5UWT - chains A and C of the 4 polymer chains in the assembly; structure by X-ray diffraction, 2.34 A resolution.

# Chain A
Name: GTP-binding nuclear protein Ran
Source organism: Homo sapiens
Reference sequence: P62826 (RAN_HUMAN); residue numbers follow UniProt; this construct covers 1-216
Amino-acid sequence (237 residues; numbered -20 to 216; the number before each row is that of its first residue; numbers below 1 keep their minus sign (Met-20 is residue -20)):
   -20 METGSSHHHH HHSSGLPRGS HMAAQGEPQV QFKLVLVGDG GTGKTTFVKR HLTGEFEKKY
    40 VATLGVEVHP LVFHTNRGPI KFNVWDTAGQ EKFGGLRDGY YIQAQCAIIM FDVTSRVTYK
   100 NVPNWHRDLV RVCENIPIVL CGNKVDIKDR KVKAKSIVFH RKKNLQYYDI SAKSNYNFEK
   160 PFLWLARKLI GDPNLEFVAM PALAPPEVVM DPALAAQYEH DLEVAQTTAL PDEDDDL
Unresolved in the structure: -20 to 8
Construct notes: expression tag (-20 to 0)
UniProt features mapped onto this chain:
  - region: Lys37 to Val45 (Switch-I), Gly68 to Gln84 (Switch-II), Asp211 to Leu216 (Interaction with RANBP1)
  - binding site (GTP): Asp18 to Thr25, Glu36 to Thr42, Gly68, Asn122 to Asp125, Ser150 to Lys152
  - site: Gln69 (Essential for GTP hydrolysis)
  - modified residue: Ala2 (N-acetylalanine), Thr24 (Phosphothreonine), Lys37 (N6-acetyllysine), Lys60 (N6-acetyllysine), Lys71 (N6-acetyllysine), Lys99 (N6-acetyllysine), Lys134 (N6-acetyllysine), Lys159 (N6-acetyllysine)
  - cross-link (Glycyl lysine isopeptide (Lys-Gly)): Lys71 (interchain with G-Cter in SUMO2), Lys152 (interchain with G-Cter in SUMO2)
  - mutagenesis: Gly19 (G19V: Blocks DNA replication; when associated with L-69), Thr24 (T24L: Has low binding affinity for GTP and GDP. Almost completely abolishes interaction with BIRC5; T24N: Has low binding affinity for GTP and GDP. Decreases nuclear import of proteins and RNA ...), Thr25 (T25A: Minor effect on the interaction with the alpha phosphate group of bound GTP), Lys37 (K37Q: Mimics acetylation; enhances the nuclear export of RELA/p65; K37R: Decreased acetylation), Tyr39 (Y39A: Abolishes steric hindrance that traps the essential Q-69 in an unreactive position, and causes slow GTP hydrolysis in wild-type ...), Gln69 (Q69L: Strongly decreased GTPase activity. Probably locked in the GTP-bound form. Loss of interaction with NUTF2. Decreases nuclear location and leads to cytoplasmic location during interphase ...), Glu70 (E70A: Strongly decreases the relase of bound GDP), Arg76 (R76E: Probable loss of interaction with NUTF2. Loss of transport to the nucleus), Lys134 (K134Q: Loss of normal mitotic chromosome segregation and defective mitotic spindle orientation; K134R: Loss of normal mitotic chromosome segregation and formation of sister chromatid bridges), Asp211 to Leu216 (No effect on GTPase activity. Abolishes interaction with RANBP1)
Bound ions: Mg2+: Thr24, Thr42 (together with GMP-PNP)
Small-molecule neighbours: GMP-PNP (GNP; phosphoaminophosphonic acid-guanylate ester): Asp18, Gly19, Gly20, Thr21, Gly22, Lys23, Thr24, Thr25, Phe35, Glu36, Lys37, Lys38, Tyr39, Val40, Ala41, Thr42, Thr66, Ala67, Gly68, Gln69, Asn122, Lys123, Asp125, Ile126, Ser150, Ala151, Lys152

# Chain C
Name: Exportin-1
Source organism: Saccharomyces cerevisiae
Reference sequence: P30822 (XPO1_YEAST); numbering as in UniProt; present here: 1-376, 414-1058
Amino-acid sequence (1024 residues; row label = number of the first residue in the row; note: 37 numbers in that range are skipped by the numbering (no residue carries them; nothing is unmodelled there); numbers below 1 keep their minus sign (Gly-2 is residue -2)):
    -2 GGSMEGILDF SNDLDIALLD QVVSTFYQGS GVQQKQAQEI LTKFQDNPDA WQKADQILQF
    58 STNPQSKFIA LSILDKLITR KWKLLPNDHR IGIRNFVVGM IISMCQDDEV FKTQKNLINK
   118 SDLTLVQILK QEWPQNWPEF IPELIGSSSS SVNVCENNMI VLKLLSEEVF DFSAEQMTQA
   178 KALHLKNSMS KEFEQIFKLC FQVLEQGSSS SLIVATLESL LRYLHWIPYR YIYETNILEL
   238 LSTKFMTSPD TRAITLKCLT EVSNLKIPQD NDLIKRQTVL FFQNTLQQIA TSVMPVTADL
   298 KATYANANGN DQSFLQDLAM FLTTYLARNR ALLESDESLR ELLLNAHQYL IQLSKIEERE
   358 LFKTTLDYWH NLVADLFYE
   414 PLKKHIYEEI CSQLRLVIIE NMVRPEEDLV VENDEGEIVR EFVKESDTIQ LYKSEREVLV
   474 YLTHLNVIDT EEIMISKLAR QIDGSEWSWH NINTLSWAIG SISGTMSEDT EKRFVVTVIK
   534 DLLGLCEQKR GKDNKAVVAS DIMYVVGQYP RFLKAHWNFL RTVILALFEF MHETHEGVQD
   594 MACDTFIKIV QKCKYHFVIQ QPRESEPFIQ TIIRDIQKTT ADLQPQQVHT FYKACGIIIS
   654 EERSVAERNR LLSDLMQLPN MAWDTIVEQS TANPTLLLDS ETVKIIANII KTNVAVCTSM
   714 GADFYPQLGH IYYNMLQLYR AVSSMISAQV AAEGLIATKT PKVRGLRTIK KEILKLVETY
   774 ISKARNLDDV VKVLVEPLLN AVLEDYMNNV PDARDAEVLN CMTTVVEKVG HMIPQGVILI
   834 LQSVFECTLD MINKDFTEYP EHRVEFYKLL KVINEKSFAA FLELPPAAFK LFVDAICWAF
   894 KHNNRDVEVN GLQIALDLVK NIERMGNVPF ANEFHKNYFF IFVSETFFVL TDSDHKSGFS
   954 KQALLLMKLI SLVYDNKISV PLYQEAEVPQ GTSNQVYLSQ YLANMLSNAF PHLTSEQIAS
  1014 FLSALTKQCK DLVVFKGTLR DFLVQIKEVG GDPTDYLFAE DKENA
Unresolved in the structure: -2 to -1, 441-456, 1054-1058
Construct notes: expression tag (-2 to 0); conflict Asp441 (Val in P30822), Gly537 (Asp in P30822), Cys539 (Thr in P30822), Glu540 (Val in P30822), Gln541 (Lys in P30822), Ala579 (Lys in P30822), Cys1022 (Tyr in P30822)
Reported in the primary citation:
  - conformationally variable residues (side-chain flip): Glu582

# How chain A and chain C interact
Residue-residue contacts - 55 pairs, chain A then chain C:
  Val45(A) with Gln35(C)
  Val47(A) with Gln31(C)
  Trp64(A) with Phe23(C), hydrophobic; Gln31(C)
  Lys71(A) with Asp947(C), salt bridge
  Gly74(A) with Gln42(C)
  Leu75(A) with Phe23(C), hydrophobic; Leu38(C); Gln42(C)
  Arg76(A) with Lys73(C)
  Asp77(A) with Phe65(C); Ser69(C); Lys117(C), salt bridge
  Gly78(A) with Tyr24(C), hydrogen bond (backbone-side chain); Phe65(C)
  Tyr79(A) with Phe23(C), hydrophobic; Gln35(C), hydrogen bond
  Ile81(A) with Tyr24(C); Gln62(C); Phe65(C), hydrophobic
  Gln82(A) with Gln25(C); Gln62(C), hydrogen bond
  Lys99(A) with Glu172(C)
  Asn103(A) with Phe169(C); Glu172(C), hydrogen bond
  Arg106(A) with Phe169(C); Gln173(C)
  Arg110(A) with Leu120(C); Leu161(C); Glu164(C), salt bridge; Glu165(C), salt bridge
  Val111(A) with Asn113(C), hydrogen bond (backbone-side chain)
  Glu113(A) with Asn116(C), hydrogen bond
  His139(A) with Glu357(C), salt bridge
  Arg140(A) with Met317(C); Lys360(C); Thr361(C), hydrogen bond; Asp364(C), salt bridge
  Lys141(A) with Lys254(C), hydrogen bond (backbone-side chain); Glu258(C), salt bridge
  Asn143(A) with Lys254(C), hydrogen bond; Ser310(C); Gln313(C), hydrogen bond; Asp314(C), hydrogen bond
  Gln145(A) with Glu355(C), hydrogen bond
  Tyr146(A) with Glu357(C)
  Asp148(A) with Asp460(C)
  Tyr155(A) with Glu458(C); Asp460(C), hydrogen bond
  Lys167(A) with Gln309(C), hydrogen bond
  Pro172(A) with Ala302(C); Asn303(C)
  Thr206(A) with Ile749(C)
  Ala208(A) with Lys752(C)
  Glu212(A) with Arg757(C)
Interface residues without a listed pair, chain A (43 interface residues in all): Lys12, Leu43, Gly44, Val96, Asn100, Pro102, Asp128, Arg129, Lys130, Ala133, Lys134, Asp213
Interface residues without a listed pair, chain C (51 interface residues in all): Thr39, Thr257, Asn261, Ala304, Lys457, Ser459, Gln463, Arg898, Asp899, Ser950

# Summary
43 residues of chain A and 51 residues of chain C are in contact, with 14 hydrogen bonds and 7 salt bridges.
Polar contacts include Lys71(A)-Asp947(C), Asp77(A)-Lys117(C) and Arg110(A)-Glu164(C). Ligands of chain A:
GMP-PNP. Curated annotation (UniProt) lists 23 GTP-binding residues and 15 mutagenesis sites on chain A. The
paper reports conformational variability at Glu582(C).
Here chain A is GTP-binding nuclear protein Ran (Homo sapiens) and chain C is Exportin-1 (Saccharomyces
cerevisiae). Entry 5UWT (Crystal Structure of Hxk2 Peptide in complex with CRM1 K579A mutant-Ran-RanBP1) was
determined by X-ray diffraction (same publication as 5UWH, 5UWI, 5UWJ, 5UWO, 5UWP, 5UWQ and 4 further
entries).
